PDB entry 5FR8 | X-ray diffraction, 2.83 A resolution | chain A

# Chain A
Molecule: Tonb-dependent siderophore receptor
Organism: Acinetobacter baumannii
UniProt: D0C8V9 (D0C8V9_ACIBA); residues 1-730 here correspond to UniProt positions 25-754 (UniProt number = residue number + 24)
Amino-acid sequence (733 residues; numbered -2 to 730; the number before each row is that of its first residue; numbers below 1 keep their minus sign (Gly-2 is residue -2)):
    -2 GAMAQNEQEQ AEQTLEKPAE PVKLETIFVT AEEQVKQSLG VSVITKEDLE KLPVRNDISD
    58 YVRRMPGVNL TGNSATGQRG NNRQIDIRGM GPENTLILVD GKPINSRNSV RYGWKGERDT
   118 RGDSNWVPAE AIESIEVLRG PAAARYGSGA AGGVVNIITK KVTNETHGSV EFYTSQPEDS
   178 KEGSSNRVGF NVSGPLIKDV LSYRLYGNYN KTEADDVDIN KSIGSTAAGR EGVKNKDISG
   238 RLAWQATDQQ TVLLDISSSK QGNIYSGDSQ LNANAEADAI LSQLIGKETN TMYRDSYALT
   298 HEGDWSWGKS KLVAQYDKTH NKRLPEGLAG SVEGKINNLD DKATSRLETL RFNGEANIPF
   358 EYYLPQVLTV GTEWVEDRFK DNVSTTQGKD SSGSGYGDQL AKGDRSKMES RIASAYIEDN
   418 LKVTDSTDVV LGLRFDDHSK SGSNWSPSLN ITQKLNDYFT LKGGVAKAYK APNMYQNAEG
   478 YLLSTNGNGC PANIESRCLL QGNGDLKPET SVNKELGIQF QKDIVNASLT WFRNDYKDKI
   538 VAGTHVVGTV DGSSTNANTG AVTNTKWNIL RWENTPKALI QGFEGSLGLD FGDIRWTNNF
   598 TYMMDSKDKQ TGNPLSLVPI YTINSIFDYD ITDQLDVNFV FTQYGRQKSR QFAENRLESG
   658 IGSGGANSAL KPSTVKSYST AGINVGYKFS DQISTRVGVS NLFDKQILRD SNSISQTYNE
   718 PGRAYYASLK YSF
Unresolved in the structure: -2 to 23
Construct notes: expression tag (-2 to 0)
Disulfide bonds: Cys487-Cys495
UniProt features mapped onto this chain:
  - motif: Gln713 to Phe730 (TonB C-terminal box)

# Summary
Chain A is Tonb-dependent siderophore receptor (Acinetobacter baumannii); the structure, Crystal structure of
the siderophore receptor PirA from Acinetobacter baumannii, was determined by X-ray diffraction (same
publication as 5FOK, 5FP1 and 5FP2).
